PDB entry 8Q36 | X-ray diffraction, 2.60 A resolution | chains AAA and III of the 11 polymer chains in the assembly

== Chain AAA ==
Protein: Histone H3.1
Organism: Homo sapiens
Reference sequence: P68431 (H31_HUMAN); residues 38-135 here correspond to UniProt positions 39-136 (UniProt number = residue number + 1)
Amino-acid sequence (98 residues; numbered 38 to 135; the number before each row is that of its first residue):
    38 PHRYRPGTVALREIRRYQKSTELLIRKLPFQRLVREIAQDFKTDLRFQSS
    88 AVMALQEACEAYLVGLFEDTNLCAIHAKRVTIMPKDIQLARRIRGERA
Curated features (UniProtKB/Swiss-Prot):
  - modified residue: Tyr41 (Phosphotyrosine), Lys56 (N6,N6,N6-trimethyllysine), Ser57 (Phosphoserine), Lys64 (N6-(2-hydroxyisobutyryl)lysine), Lys79 (N6,N6,N6-trimethyllysine), Thr80 (Phosphothreonine), Ser86 (Phosphoserine), Thr107 (Phosphothreonine), Lys115 (N6-acetyllysine), Lys122 (N6-(2-hydroxyisobutyryl)lysine)

== Chain III ==
Molecule: 145-nt DNA strand
Organism: Homo sapiens
Sequence (145 nucleotides; numbered -72 to 72; the number before each row is that of its first residue; numbers below 1 keep their minus sign (DA-72 is residue -72)):
   -72 ATCAATATCCACCTGCAGATACTACCAAAAGTGTATTTGGAAACTGCTCC
   -22 ATCAAAAGGCATGTTCAGCTGAATCAGCTGAACATGCCTTTTGATGGAGC
    28 AGTTTCCAAATACACTTTTGGTAGTATCTGCAGGTGGATATTGAT

== Chain AAA / chain III interface ==
Pairs across the interface (28):
  His39(AAA) - DG70(III)  hydrogen bond to the sugar
  Arg40(AAA) - DT-8(III)  base contact
  Arg40(AAA) - DG70(III)  sugar contact
  Tyr41(AAA) - DT69(III)  phosphate contact
  Tyr41(AAA) - DG70(III)  sugar contact
  Arg42(AAA) - DG-5(III)  salt bridge to the phosphate
  Arg42(AAA) - DG70(III)  hydrogen bond to the phosphate
  Arg42(AAA) - DA71(III)  salt bridge to the phosphate
  Pro43(AAA) - DA-6(III)  phosphate contact
  Pro43(AAA) - DG-5(III)  sugar contact
  Thr45(AAA) - DG70(III)  hydrogen bond to the phosphate
  Arg63(AAA) - DG-14(III)  hydrogen bond to the phosphate
  Arg63(AAA) - DC-13(III)  phosphate contact
  Arg72(AAA) - DA-22(III)  salt bridge to the phosphate
  Arg83(AAA) - DC-23(III)  sugar contact
  Arg83(AAA) - DA-22(III)  hydrogen bond to the sugar
  Phe84(AAA) - DC-23(III)  sugar contact
  Phe84(AAA) - DA-22(III)  hydrogen bond to the phosphate
  Gln85(AAA) - DC-23(III)  phosphate contact
  Ser86(AAA) - DC-23(III)  hydrogen bond to the phosphate
  Arg116(AAA) - DT-3(III)  phosphate contact
  Arg116(AAA) - DG-2(III)  phosphate contact
  Val117(AAA) - DC-4(III)  phosphate contact
  Val117(AAA) - DT-3(III)  hydrogen bond to the phosphate
  Thr118(AAA) - DC-4(III)  hydrogen bond to the phosphate
  Thr118(AAA) - DT-3(III)  hydrogen bond to the phosphate
  Met120(AAA) - DT-3(III)  phosphate contact
  Met120(AAA) - DG-2(III)  phosphate contact
Interface residues without a listed pair, chain AAA (17 interface residues in all): Lys115

== Summary ==
17 residues of chain AAA face 13 of chain III across their interface; the contacts include 10 hydrogen bonds
and 3 salt bridges. Polar contacts include His39(AAA)-DG70(III), Arg83(AAA)-DA-22(III) and
Arg42(AAA)-DG70(III).
Here chain AAA is Histone H3.1 and chain III is a 145-nt DNA strand, both from Homo sapiens. Entry 8Q36
(Structure of Nucleosome Core with a Bound Metallopeptide Conjugate (Foamy Virus GAG Peptide-Au[I] Compound))
was determined by X-ray diffraction together with 8Q3E, 8Q3M and 8Q3X from the same study.
